PDB entry 2IZ5 | X-ray diffraction, 2.29 A resolution | chains A and C of the 4 polymer chains in the assembly

== Chain A (and C) ==
Protein: Moco carrier protein
From: Chlamydomonas reinhardtii
Notes: chain C of this document is another copy of the same molecule, construct and numbering; everything in this record applies to it too
UniProt: Q8RV61 (Q8RV61_CHLRE); residues 1-165 here = UniProt positions 1-165
Sequence (176 residues; each row starts with the number of its first residue; numbers below 1 keep their minus sign (His-7 is residue -7)):
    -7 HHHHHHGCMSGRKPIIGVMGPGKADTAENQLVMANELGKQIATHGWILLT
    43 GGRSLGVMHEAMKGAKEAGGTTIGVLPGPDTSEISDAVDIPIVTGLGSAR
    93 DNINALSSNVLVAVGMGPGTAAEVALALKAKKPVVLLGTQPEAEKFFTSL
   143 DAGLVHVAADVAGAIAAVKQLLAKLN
Disordered / not traced: -7 to 3, 74-75, 90, 167-168 (chain C: -7 to 3, 70-74, 167-168)
Construct notes: expression tag (-7 to 0, 166-168)

== How chain A and chain C interact ==
Pairs across the interface - 11 pairs, chain A then chain C:
  Gly70(A) with Ser90(C)
  Gly87(A) with Leu88(C); Gly89(C); Ser90(C); Ala91(C)
  Leu88(A) with Leu88(C); Ala91(C), hydrophobic
  Gly89(A) with Gly87(C); Leu88(C), hydrogen bond (backbone-backbone)
  Ala91(A) with Gly87(C), hydrogen bond (backbone-backbone); Leu88(C), hydrophobic
Interface residues without a listed pair, chain A (7 interface residues in all): Pro71, Thr86

== In short ==
7 residues of chain A and 5 residues of chain C are in contact, with 2 hydrogen bonds. Main-chain hydrogen
bonds include Gly89(A)-Leu88(C) and Ala91(A)-Gly87(C).
Both chains are Moco carrier protein (Chlamydomonas reinhardtii). Entry 2IZ5 (Function and structure of the
molybdenum cofactor carrier protein mcp from chlamydomonas reinhardtii) was determined by X-ray diffraction,
deposited together with 2IZ7 and 2IZ6.
